PDB entry 3ZN8 | electron microscopy, 12.00 A resolution (very low resolution: no residue pairs are listed; an interface is given only as per-side residue counts) | chains A and D of the 5 polymer chains in the assembly

Chain A:
Name: Signal recognition particle protein
Source organism: Escherichia coli
Notes: EC 3.6.5.4; fragment: ng, residues 2-295
UniProtKB: O07347 (SRP54_THEAQ); numbering as in UniProt (aligned over 2-295)
Sequence (294 residues; numbered 2 to 295; the number before each row is that of its first residue):
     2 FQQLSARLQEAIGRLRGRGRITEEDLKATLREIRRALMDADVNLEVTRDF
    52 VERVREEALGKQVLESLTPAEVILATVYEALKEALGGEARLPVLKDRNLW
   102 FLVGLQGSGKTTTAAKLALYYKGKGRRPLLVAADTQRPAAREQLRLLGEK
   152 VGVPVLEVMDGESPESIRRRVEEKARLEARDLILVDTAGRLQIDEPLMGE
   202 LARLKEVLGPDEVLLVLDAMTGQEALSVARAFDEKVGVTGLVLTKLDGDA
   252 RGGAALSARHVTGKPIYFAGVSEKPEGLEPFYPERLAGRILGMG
Disordered / not traced: 273-278
Differences from the reference sequence: conflict Thr48 (Ala in O07347)
Ion coordination: Mg2+ near Glu207 (its only coordinating residue here)
Curated features (UniProtKB/Swiss-Prot):
  - binding site (GTP): Gly105 to Thr112, Asp187 to Arg191, Thr245 to Asp248

Chain D:
Name: Signal recognition particle receptor ftsy
Source organism: Escherichia coli
Notes: EC 3.6.5.4; fragment: ng, residues 201-495
UniProtKB: P10121 (FTSY_ECOLI); residue numbers follow UniProt; this construct covers 201-495
Sequence (295 residues; numbered 201 to 495; the number before each row is that of its first residue):
   201 RSLLKTKENLGSGFISLFRGKKIDDDLFEELEEQLLIADVGVETTRKIIT
   251 NLTEGASRKQLRDAEALYGLLKEEMGEILAKVDEPLNVEGKAPFVILMVG
   301 VNGVGKTTTIGKLARQFEQQGKSVMLAAGDTFRAAAVEQLQVWGQRNNIP
   351 VIAQHTGADSASVIFDAIQAAKARNIDVLIADTAGRLQNKSHLMEELKKI
   401 VRVMKKLDVEAPHEVMLTIDASTGQNAVSQAKLFHEAVGLTGITLTKLDG
   451 TAKGGVIFSVADQFGIPIRYIGVGERIEDLRPFKADDFIEALFAR
Curated features (UniProtKB/Swiss-Prot):
  - binding site (GTP): Gly300 to Thr307, Asp382 to Arg386, Thr446 to Asp449

Interface between chain A and chain D:
At this resolution (12 A) residue pairs are not listed: 9 residues of chain A and 10 of chain D lie at the interface.

Summary:
The interface between chain A and chain D involves 9 residues on one side and 10 on the other. From UniProt:
17 GTP-binding residues on chain A; 17 GTP-binding residues on chain D.
Chain A is Signal recognition particle protein and chain D is Signal recognition particle receptor ftsy, both
from Escherichia coli; the structure, Structural Basis of Signal Sequence Surveillance and Selection by the
SRP-SR Complex, was determined by electron microscopy.
